5D4D - chains B and D of the 8 polymer chains in the assembly; structure by X-ray diffraction, 3.00 A resolution.

[Chain B]
Name: DNA-directed RNA polymerase subunit alpha
Organism: Thermus thermophilus
Notes: EC 2.7.7.6
Reference sequence: Q9Z9H6 (RPOA_THETH); residues 1-315 here = UniProt positions 1-315
Chain sequence (315 residues; row label = number of the first residue in the row):
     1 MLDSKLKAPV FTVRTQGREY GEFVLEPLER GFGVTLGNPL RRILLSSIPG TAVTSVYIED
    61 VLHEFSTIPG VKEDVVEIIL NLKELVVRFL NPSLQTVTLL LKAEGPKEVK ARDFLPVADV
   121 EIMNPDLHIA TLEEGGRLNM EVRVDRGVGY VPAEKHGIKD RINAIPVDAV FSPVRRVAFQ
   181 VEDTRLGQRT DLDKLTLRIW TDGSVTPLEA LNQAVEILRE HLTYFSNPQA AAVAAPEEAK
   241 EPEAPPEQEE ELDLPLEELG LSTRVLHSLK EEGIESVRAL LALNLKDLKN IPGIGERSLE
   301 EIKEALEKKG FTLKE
Not modelled in the structure: 1-5, 91, 229-315
Metal / ion sites: Mg2+: Asp-191, Asp-193

[Chain D]
Name: DNA-directed RNA polymerase subunit beta'
Organism: Thermus thermophilus (strain HB8 / ATCC 27634 / DSM 579)
Notes: EC 2.7.7.6
Reference sequence: Q8RQE8 (RPOC_THET8); numbering as in UniProt (aligned over 1-1524)
Chain sequence (1524 residues; numbered 1 to 1524; the number before each row is that of its first residue):
     1 MKKEVRKVRI ALASPEKIRS WSYGEVEKPE TINYRTLKPE RDGLFDERIF GPIKDYECAC
    61 GKYKRQRFEG KVCERCGVEV TKSIVRRYRM GHIELATPAA HIWFVKDVPS KIGTLLDLSA
   121 TELEQVLYFS KYIVLDPKGA ILNGVPVEKR QLLTDEEYRE LRYGKQETYP LPPGVDALVK
   181 DGEEVVKGQE LAPGVVSRLD GVALYRFPRR VRVEYVKKER AGLRLPLAAW VEKEAYKPGE
   241 ILAELPEPYL FRAEEEGVVE LKELEEGAFL VLRREDEPVA TYFLPVGMTP LVVHGEIVEK
   301 GQPLAEAKGL LRMPRQVRAA QVEAEEEGET VYLTLFLEWT EPKDYRVQPH MNVVVPEGAR
   361 VEAGDKIVAA IDPEEEVIAE AEGVVHLHEP ASILVVKARV YPFEDDVEVS TGDRVAPGDV
   421 LADGGKVKSD VYGRVEVDLV RNVVRVVESY DIDARMGAEA IQQLLKELDL EALEKELLEE
   481 MKHPSRARRA KARKRLEVVR AFLDSGNRPE WMILEAVPVL PPDLRPMVQV DGGRFATSDL
   541 NDLYRRLINR NNRLKKLLAQ GAPEIIIRNE KRMLQEAVDA LLDNGRRGAP VTNPGSDRPL
   601 RSLTDILSGK QGRFRQNLLG KRVDYSGRSV IVVGPQLKLH QCGLPKRMAL ELFKPFLLKK
   661 MEEKGIAPNV KAARRMLERQ RDIKDEVWDA LEEVIHGKVV LLNRAPTLHR LGIQAFQPVL
   721 VEGQSIQLHP LVCEAFNADF DGDQMAVHVP LSSFAQAEAR IQMLSAHNLL SPASGEPLAK
   781 PSRDIILGLY YITQVRKEKK GAGLEFATPE EALAAHERGE VALNAPIKVA GRETSVGRLK
   841 YVFANPDEAL LAVAHGIVDL QDVVTVRYMG KRLETSPGRI LFARIVAEAV EDEKVAWELI
   901 QLDVPQEKNS LKDLVYQAFL RLGMEKTARL LDALKYYGFT FSTTSGITIG IDDAVIPEEK
   961 KQYLEEADRK LLQIEQAYEM GFLTDRERYD QILQLWTETT EKVTQAVFKN FEENYPFNPL
  1021 YVMAQSGARG NPQQIRQLCG LRGLMQKPSG ETFEVPVRSS FREGLTVLEY FISSHGARKG
  1081 GADTALRTAD SGYLTRKLVD VTHEIVVREA DCGTTNYISV PLFQPDEVTR SLRLRKRADI
  1141 EAGLYGRVLA REVEVLGVRL EEGRYLSMDD VHLLIKAAEA GEIQEVPVRS PLTCQTRYGV
  1201 CQKCYGYDLS MARPVSIGEA VGIVAAQSIG EPGTQLTMRT FHTGGVAGAA DITQGLPRVI
  1261 ELFEARRPKA KAVISEIDGV VRIEETEEKL SVFVESEGFS KEYKLPKEAR LLVKDGDYVE
  1321 AGQPLTRGAI DPHQLLEAKG PEAVERYLVE EIQKVYRAQG VKLHDKHIEI VVRQMMKYVE
  1381 VTDPGDSRLL EGQVLEKWDV EALNERLIAE GKTPVAWKPL LMGVTKSALS TKSWLSAASF
  1441 QNTTHVLTEA AIAGKKDELI GLKENVILGR LIPAGTGSDF VRFTQVVDQK TLKAIEEARK
  1501 EAVEAKERPA ARRGVKREQP GKQA
Not modelled in the structure: 1-2, 1238-1252, 1503-1524
Metal / ion sites: Zn2+ site 1: Cys-58, Cys-60, Cys-73, Cys-76; Mg2+ site 1: Asp-739, Asp-741, Asp-743 (together with cytidine-5'-monophosphate); Mg2+ site 2 near Lys-840 (its only coordinating residue here); Zn2+ site 2: Cys-1112, Cys-1194, Cys-1201, Cys-1204
Small-molecule neighbours: cytidine-5'-monophosphate / NAD: Arg-704, Ala-705, Asp-739, Asp-741, Gly-742, Asp-743

[Chain B / chain D interface]
Contacting residue pairs (41; chain B residue first):
  Leu-45(B) / His-855(D)  hydrogen bond (backbone-side chain)
  Ser-46(B) / His-855(D)
  His-63(B) / Glu-810(D)  salt bridge
  Phe-65(B) / Pro-809(D)  hydrophobic
  Phe-65(B) / Glu-810(D)
  Asp-74(B) / Arg-872(D)  salt bridge
  Val-76(B) / Val-842(D)  hydrophobic
  Val-76(B) / Arg-872(D)
  Glu-77(B) / Arg-867(D)  salt bridge
  Glu-77(B) / Arg-872(D)  salt bridge
  Leu-80(B) / Val-842(D)
  Leu-80(B) / Phe-843(D)
  Leu-80(B) / Ala-844(D)
  Asn-81(B) / Arg-867(D)  hydrogen bond
  Lys-83(B) / Val-842(D)  hydrogen bond (side chain-backbone)
  Lys-83(B) / Glu-848(D)  salt bridge
  Glu-84(B) / Ala-844(D)
  Glu-84(B) / Asn-845(D)
  Glu-84(B) / Arg-867(D)  salt bridge
  Gly-149(B) / His-855(D)
  Tyr-150(B) / Phe-843(D)
  Tyr-150(B) / Glu-848(D)  hydrogen bond
  Tyr-150(B) / Ala-852(D)  hydrophobic
  Tyr-150(B) / His-855(D)
  Tyr-150(B) / Ile-857(D)  hydrophobic
  Pro-152(B) / Ile-857(D)  hydrophobic
  Glu-154(B) / Lys-840(D)  salt bridge
  Val-170(B) / Glu-848(D)
  Val-170(B) / Leu-851(D)  hydrophobic
  Arg-175(B) / Asp-847(D)
  Arg-176(B) / Arg-884(D)
  Arg-176(B) / Glu-888(D)  salt bridge
  Gln-180(B) / Tyr-936(D)
  Arg-185(B) / Asp-689(D)  salt bridge
  Arg-185(B) / Glu-692(D)  salt bridge
  Gln-188(B) / Lys-646(D)
  Gln-188(B) / Asp-685(D)
  Gln-188(B) / Trp-688(D)
  Gln-188(B) / Glu-722(D)
  Thr-190(B) / Glu-722(D)
  Arg-198(B) / Glu-888(D)  salt bridge
Other interface residues (no listed pair), chain B (26 interface residues in all): Glu-64, Asp-168, Ser-172
Other interface residues (no listed pair), chain D (27 interface residues in all): Leu-839, Tyr-841, Ala-854

[Overview]
26 residues of chain B face 27 of chain D across their interface; the contacts include 4 hydrogen bonds and 11
salt bridges. Polar pairs include His-63(B)/Glu-810(D), Asp-74(B)/Arg-872(D) and Glu-77(B)/Arg-867(D). Bound
to chain D: cytidine-5'-monophosphate / NAD. Asp-191(B) and Asp-193(B) coordinate Mg2+.
Chain B is DNA-directed RNA polymerase subunit alpha (Thermus thermophilus) and chain D is DNA-directed RNA
polymerase subunit beta' (Thermus thermophilus (strain HB8 / ATCC 27634 / DSM 579)); the structure, Crystal
structure of Thermus thermophilus product complex for transcription initiation with NAD and CTP, was
determined by X-ray diffraction (same publication as 5D4C and 5D4E).
